3HWJ - chain A; structure by X-ray diffraction, 2.25 A resolution.

[Chain A]
Name: E3 ubiquitin-protein ligase MYCBP2
From: Mus musculus
Notes: EC 6.3.2.-; fragment: Second PHR domain: UNP Q7TPH6 residues 1685-1845
UniProt: Q7TPH6 (MYCB2_MOUSE); residues 1723-1883 here correspond to UniProt positions 1685-1845 (UniProt number = residue number - 38)
Sequence (172 residues; row label = number of the first residue in the row):
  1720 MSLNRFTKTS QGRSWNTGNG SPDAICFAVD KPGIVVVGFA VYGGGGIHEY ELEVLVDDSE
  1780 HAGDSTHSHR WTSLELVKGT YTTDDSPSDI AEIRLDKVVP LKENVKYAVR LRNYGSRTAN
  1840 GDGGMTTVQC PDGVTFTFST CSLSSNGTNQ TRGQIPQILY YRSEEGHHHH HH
Unresolved in the structure: 1720-1721, 1777-1788, 1883-1891
Construct notes: expression tag (1720-1722, 1884-1891)
Modified positions: Mse1720 (selenomethionine); Mse1844 (selenomethionine; parent Met)
Disulfides: C1745-C1860

[In short]
Chain A is E3 ubiquitin-protein ligase MYCBP2 (Mus musculus); the structure, Crystal structure of the second
PHR domain of Mouse Myc-binding protein 2 (MYCBP-2), was determined by X-ray diffraction together with 3GBW
from the same study.
